Entry 9G05 (electron microscopy, 3.13 A resolution); this record covers chains A and C of the 4 polymer chains in the assembly.

# Chain A
Name: Thiopeptide-type bacteriocin biosynthesis domain containing protein
Organism: Clostridium sp. Maddingley MBC34-26
UniProt: K6TUQ9 (K6TUQ9_9CLOT); residue numbers follow UniProt; this construct covers 1-1038
Amino-acid sequence (1038 residues; row label = number of the first residue in the row):
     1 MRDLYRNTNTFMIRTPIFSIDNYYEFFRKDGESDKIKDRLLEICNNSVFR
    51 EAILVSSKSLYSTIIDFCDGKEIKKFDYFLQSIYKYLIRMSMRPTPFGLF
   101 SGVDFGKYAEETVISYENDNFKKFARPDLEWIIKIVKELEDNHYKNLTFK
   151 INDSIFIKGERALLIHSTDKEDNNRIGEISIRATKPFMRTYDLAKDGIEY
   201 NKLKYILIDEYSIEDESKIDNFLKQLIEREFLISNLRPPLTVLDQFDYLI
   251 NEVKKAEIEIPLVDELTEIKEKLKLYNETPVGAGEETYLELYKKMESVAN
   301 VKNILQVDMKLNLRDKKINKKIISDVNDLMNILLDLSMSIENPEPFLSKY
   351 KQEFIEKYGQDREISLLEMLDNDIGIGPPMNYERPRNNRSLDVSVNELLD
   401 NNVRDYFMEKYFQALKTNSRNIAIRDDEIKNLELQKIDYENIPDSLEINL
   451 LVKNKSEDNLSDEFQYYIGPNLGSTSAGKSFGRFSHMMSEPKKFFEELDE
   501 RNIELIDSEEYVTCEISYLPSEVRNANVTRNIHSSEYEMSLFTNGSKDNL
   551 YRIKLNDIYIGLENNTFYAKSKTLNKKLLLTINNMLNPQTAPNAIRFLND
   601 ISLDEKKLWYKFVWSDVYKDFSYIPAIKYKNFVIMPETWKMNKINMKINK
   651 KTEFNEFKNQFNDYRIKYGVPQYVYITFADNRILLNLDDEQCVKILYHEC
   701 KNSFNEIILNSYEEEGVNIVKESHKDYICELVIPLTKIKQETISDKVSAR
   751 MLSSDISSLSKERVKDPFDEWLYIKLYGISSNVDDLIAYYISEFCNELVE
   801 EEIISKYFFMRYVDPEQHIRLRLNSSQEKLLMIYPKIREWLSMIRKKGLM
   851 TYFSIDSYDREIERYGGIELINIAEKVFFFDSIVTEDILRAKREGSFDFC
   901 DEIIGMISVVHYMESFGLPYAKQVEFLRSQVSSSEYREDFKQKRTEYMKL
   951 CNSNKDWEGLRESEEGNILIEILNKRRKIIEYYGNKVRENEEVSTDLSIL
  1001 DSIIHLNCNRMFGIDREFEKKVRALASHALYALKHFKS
Disordered / not traced: 1, 742-750, 1038
Reported in the primary citation:
  - conformationally variable residues (loop rearrangement): Leu164 to Ile179
  - contacts within the chain: Lys137-Asp169, Thr168-Glu230, Lys170-Ser521
  - catalytic residues: Arg89, Arg93, Thr95, Asp128, Asp308, Arg483, Arg822, Arg864, His1005 (by similarity / conservation)

# Chain C
Name: Lantibiotic, gallidermin/nisin family
UniProt: K6SWQ2 (K6SWQ2_9CLOT); residues -5 to 50 here correspond to UniProt positions 1-56 (UniProt number = residue number + 6)
Amino-acid sequence (56 residues; row label = number of the first residue in the row; numbers below 1 keep their minus sign (Met-5 is residue -5)):
    -5 MGKLDDFDLDVKVKADTTKVGPAITSKSLCTPGCITGVLMCITQNSCVSC
    45 KSCIKC
Disordered / not traced: -5 to -3, 10-50

# Interface between chain A and chain C
Pairs across the interface - 34 pairs, chain A then chain C:
  Arg161(A) with Asp4(C), hydrogen bond (side chain-backbone); Lys6(C)
  Glu171(A) with Ala9(C)
  Asn174(A) with Ala9(C)
  Arg175(A) with Ala9(C)
  Ile176(A) with Val7(C), hydrophobic; Lys8(C); Ala9(C), hydrophobic
  Gly177(A) with Lys8(C), hydrogen bond (backbone-backbone)
  Glu178(A) with Lys6(C); Val7(C); Lys8(C), salt bridge
  Ile179(A) with Val5(C), hydrophobic; Lys6(C)
  Ser180(A) with Asp4(C); Val5(C); Lys6(C), hydrogen bond (backbone-backbone)
  Arg182(A) with Leu-2(C); Asp-1(C), hydrogen bond (side chain-backbone); Asp2(C), hydrogen bond (side chain-backbone); Leu3(C); Asp4(C)
  Thr184(A) with Asp0(C), hydrogen bond (side chain-backbone)
  Lys185(A) with Asp0(C)
  Pro186(A) with Asp0(C); Phe1(C), hydrophobic
  Ile213(A) with Phe1(C), hydrophobic
  Lys218(A) with Asp-1(C), salt bridge; Phe1(C)
  Ile219(A) with Phe1(C), hydrophobic
  Phe222(A) with Phe1(C); Leu3(C), hydrophobic
  Gln225(A) with Leu3(C)
  Leu226(A) with Leu3(C), hydrophobic
Other interface residues (no listed pair), chain A (22 interface residues in all): Ile181, Tyr211, Arg229
Interface features reported in the paper:
  - interface residues, chain A: Arg161(A), Ile176(A), Gly177(A), Glu178(A), Ile179(A), Ser180(A), Ile181(A), Arg182(A), Thr184(A), Pro186(A), Ile213(A), Lys218(A), Ile219(A), Phe222(A), Gln225(A)

# In short
Chain A and chain C form an interface of 22 and 12 residues respectively; the contacts include 6 hydrogen
bonds and 2 salt bridges. Polar contacts include Glu178(A)-Lys8(C), Lys218(A)-Asp-1(C) and Arg161(A)-Asp4(C).
The paper reports catalytic residues Arg89(A), Arg93(A) and Thr95(A) among others; interface residues
Arg161(A), Ile176(A) and Gly177(A) among others.
Chain A is Thiopeptide-type bacteriocin biosynthesis domain containing protein (Clostridium sp. Maddingley
MBC34-26) and chain C is Lantibiotic, gallidermin/nisin family; the structure, Structure of MadB, a class I
dehydrates from Clostridium maddingley, in complex with its substrate, was determined by electron microscopy.
